Entry 6M9X (X-ray diffraction, 1.81 A resolution); this record covers chains C and D of the 4 polymer chains in the assembly.

Chain C (and D):
Protein: Fluorescent protein lanFP10A
From: Branchiostoma floridae
Notes: chain D of this document is another copy of the same molecule, construct and numbering; everything in this record applies to it too
Reference sequence: C3YRA2 (C3YRA2_BRAFL); residues 2-219 here correspond to UniProt positions 9-226 (UniProt number = residue number + 7)
Chain sequence (227 residues; each row starts with the number of its first residue; note: 2 numbers in that range are skipped by the numbering (no residue carries them; nothing is unmodelled there)):
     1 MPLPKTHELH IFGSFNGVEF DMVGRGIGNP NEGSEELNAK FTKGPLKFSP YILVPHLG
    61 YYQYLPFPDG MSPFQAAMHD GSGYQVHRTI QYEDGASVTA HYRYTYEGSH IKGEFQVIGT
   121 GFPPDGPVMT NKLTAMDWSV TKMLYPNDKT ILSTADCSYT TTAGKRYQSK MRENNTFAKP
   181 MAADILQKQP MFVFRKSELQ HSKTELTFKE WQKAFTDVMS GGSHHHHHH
Not modelled in the structure: 1, 220-229
Sequence notes: expression tag (1, 220-229); chromophore (58, 58, 58)
Modified positions: Gly58 (chromophore; JBY)
Glycans and other covalent adducts: covalent link Gly58-Tyr61
From the paper describing this entry:
  - catalytic residues: Arg88 (proposed by the authors, not directly observed)
  - catalytic residues: Glu35

How chain C and chain D interact:
Residue-residue contacts (51; chain C residue first):
  Asp137(C) with Pro190(D)
  Trp138(C) with Pro190(D); Phe192(D); Thr216(D); Asp217(D)
  Val140(C) with Val140(D), hydrophobic; Phe192(D), hydrophobic
  Lys142(C) with Asp156(D), hydrogen bond (side chain-backbone); Cys157(D); Ser158(D), hydrogen bond
  Leu144(C) with Arg166(D); Gln168(D)
  Leu152(C) with Gln168(D)
  Thr154(C) with Asp156(D), hydrogen bond
  Asp156(C) with Lys142(D), hydrogen bond (backbone-side chain); Thr154(D), hydrogen bond
  Cys157(C) with Lys142(D)
  Ser158(C) with Lys142(D), hydrogen bond
  Arg166(C) with Leu144(D); Gln189(D)
  Gln168(C) with Leu144(D); Leu152(D)
  Gln189(C) with Arg166(D)
  Pro190(C) with Asp137(D); Trp138(D)
  Phe192(C) with Trp138(D); Val140(D), hydrophobic; Phe194(D), hydrophobic
  Phe194(C) with Phe192(D), hydrophobic; Thr216(D); Asp217(D); Val218(D), hydrophobic; Met219(D)
  Lys196(C) with Asp217(D), salt bridge; Met219(D)
  Trp211(C) with Met219(D)
  Gln212(C) with Met219(D)
  Lys213(C) with Val218(D); Met219(D)
  Thr216(C) with Trp138(D); Phe194(D)
  Asp217(C) with Trp138(D); Phe194(D); Lys196(D), salt bridge
  Val218(C) with Phe194(D), hydrophobic; Lys213(D)
  Met219(C) with Phe194(D); Lys196(D); Trp211(D); Gln212(D); Lys213(D)
Interface residues without a listed pair, chain C (28 interface residues in all): Ser139, Lys170, Arg195, Phe215
Interface residues without a listed pair, chain D (27 interface residues in all): Ser139, Arg172, Phe215

In short:
28 residues of chain C face 27 of chain D across their interface, with 6 hydrogen bonds and 2 salt bridges.
Polar contacts include Lys196(C)-Asp217(D), Lys142(C)-Asp156(D) and Lys142(C)-Ser158(D). The paper reports
catalytic residues Arg88(C) and Glu35(C).
Both chains are Fluorescent protein lanFP10A (Branchiostoma floridae). Entry 6M9X (X-ray Structure of
Branchiostoma floridae fluorescent protein lanFP10A) was determined by X-ray diffraction (same publication as
6M9Z, 6M9Y and 6MAS).
